PDB entry 3MCN | X-ray diffraction, 2.20 A resolution | chain A

Chain A:
Molecule: 2-amino-4-hydroxy-6-hydroxymethyldihydropteridine pyrophosphokinase/dihydropteroate synthase
Organism: Francisella tularensis subsp. holarctica
Reference sequence: Q2A2W3 (Q2A2W3_FRATH); residues 3-422 here correspond to UniProt positions 2-421 (UniProt number = residue number - 1)
Sequence (442 residues; numbered -19 to 422; the number before each row is that of its first residue; numbers below 1 keep their minus sign (Met-19 is residue -19)):
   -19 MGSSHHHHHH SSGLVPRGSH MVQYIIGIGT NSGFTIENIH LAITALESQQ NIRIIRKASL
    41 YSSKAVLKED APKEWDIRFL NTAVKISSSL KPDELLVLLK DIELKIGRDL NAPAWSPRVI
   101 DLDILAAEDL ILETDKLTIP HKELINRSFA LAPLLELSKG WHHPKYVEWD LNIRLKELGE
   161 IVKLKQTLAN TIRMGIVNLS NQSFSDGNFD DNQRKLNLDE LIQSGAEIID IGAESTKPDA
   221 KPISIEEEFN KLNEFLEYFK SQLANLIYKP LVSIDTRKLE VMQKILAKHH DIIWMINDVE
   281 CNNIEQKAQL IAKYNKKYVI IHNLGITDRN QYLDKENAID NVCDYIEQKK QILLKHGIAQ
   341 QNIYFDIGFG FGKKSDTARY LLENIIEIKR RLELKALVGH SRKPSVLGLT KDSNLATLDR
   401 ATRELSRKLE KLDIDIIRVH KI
Not modelled in the structure: -19 to 0, 46-55, 89-96, 216-219, 304-324, 351-373, 390
Differences from the reference sequence: expression tag (-19 to 2)
Metal / ion sites: Mg2+: Asp101, Asp103
What the authors report for this chain:
  - binding site for 2,6-diamino-5-nitropyrimidin-4(3H)-one: Phe59, Asn61, Asp101, Phe129, Asp255, Asn277, Asp346, Lys383, Arg418
  - conformationally variable residues (order/disorder transition): Asp89 to Ser96

Summary:
The Mg2+ site is built by Asp101 and Asp103. From the paper: a binding site for
2,6-diamino-5-nitropyrimidin-4(3H)-one at Phe59, Asn61 and Asp101 among others; conformational variability at
Asp89.
Chain A is 2-amino-4-hydroxy-6-hydroxymethyldihydropteridine pyrophosphokinase/dihydropteroate synthase
(Francisella tularensis subsp. holarctica); the structure, Crystal Structure of the
6-hyroxymethyl-7,8-dihydropterin pyrophosphokinase dihydropteroate synthase bifunctional enzyme from
Francisella tularensis, was determined by X-ray diffraction (same publication as 3MCM and 3MCO).
